PDB entry 7CNO | X-ray diffraction, 2.50 A resolution | chains C and E of the 6 polymer chains in the assembly

== Chain C ==
Molecule: Tubulin alpha-1B chain
Source organism: Sus scrofa
Reference sequence: Q2XVP4 (TBA1B_PIG); numbering as in UniProt (aligned over 1-451)
Amino-acid sequence (451 residues; numbered 1 to 451; the number before each row is that of its first residue):
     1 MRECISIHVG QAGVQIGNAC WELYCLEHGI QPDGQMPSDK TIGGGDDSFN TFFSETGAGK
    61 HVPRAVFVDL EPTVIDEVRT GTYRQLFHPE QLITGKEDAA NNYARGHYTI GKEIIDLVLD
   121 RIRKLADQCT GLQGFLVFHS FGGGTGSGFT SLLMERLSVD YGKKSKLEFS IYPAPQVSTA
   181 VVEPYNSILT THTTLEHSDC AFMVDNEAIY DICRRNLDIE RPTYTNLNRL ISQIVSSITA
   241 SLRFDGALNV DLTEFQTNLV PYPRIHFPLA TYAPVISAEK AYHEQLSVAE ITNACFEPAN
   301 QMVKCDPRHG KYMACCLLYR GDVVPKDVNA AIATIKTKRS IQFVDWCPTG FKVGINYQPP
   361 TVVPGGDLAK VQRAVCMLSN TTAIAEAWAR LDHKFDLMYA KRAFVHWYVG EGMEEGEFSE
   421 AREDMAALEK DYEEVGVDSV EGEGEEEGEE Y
Disordered / not traced: 441-451
Curated features (UniProtKB/Swiss-Prot):
  - motif: Met1 to Cys4 (MREC motif)
  - active site: Glu254
  - binding site (GTP): Gly10, Gln11, Ala12, Gln15, Glu71, Ala99, Ser140, Gly143, Gly144, Thr145, Gly146, Thr179, Glu183, Asn206, Tyr224, Asn228, Leu252
  - binding site (Mg(2+)): Glu71
  - site: Tyr451 (Involved in polymerization)
  - modified residue: Lys40 (N6,N6,N6-trimethyllysine), Ser48 (Phosphoserine), Ser232 (Phosphoserine), Tyr282 (3'-nitrotyrosine), Arg339 (Omega-N-methylarginine), Ser439 (Phosphoserine), Glu443 (5-glutamyl polyglutamate), Glu445 (5-glutamyl polyglutamate), Tyr451 (3'-nitrotyrosine)
  - cross-link (Glycyl lysine isopeptide (Lys-Gly)): Lys326 (interchain with G-Cter in ubiquitin), Lys370 (interchain with G-Cter in ubiquitin)
Metal / ion sites: Ca2+: Asp39, Thr41, Gly44, Glu55
Residues lining bound ligands:
  - GTP (guanosine-5'-triphosphate): Gly10, Gln11, Ala12, Gln15, Ile16, Asp69, Asp98, Ala99, Ala100, Asn101, Ser140, Gly142, Gly143, Gly144, Thr145, Gly146, Ile171, Pro173, Val177, Ser178, Thr179, Glu183, Asn206, Tyr224, Leu227, Asn228, Ile231
  - Phomopsin A (HOS): Leu248, Pro325, Val328, Asn329, Phe351, Val353, Ile355

== Chain E ==
Molecule: Stathmin-4
Source organism: Mus musculus
Reference sequence: P63042 (STMN4_MOUSE); residues 5-145 here correspond to UniProt positions 49-189 (UniProt number = residue number + 44)
Amino-acid sequence (143 residues; numbered 3 to 145; the number before each row is that of its first residue):
     3 MADMEVIELN KCTSGQSFEV ILKPPSFDGV PEFNASLPRR RDPSLEEIQK KLEAAEERRK
    63 YQEAELLKHL AEKREHEREV IQKAIEENNN FIKMAKEKLA QKMESNKENR EAHLAAMLER
   123 LQEKDKHAEE VRKNKELKEE ASR
Disordered / not traced: 3-5, 29-43, 143-145
Differences from the reference sequence: initiating methionine (3); expression tag (4)

== Chain C / chain E interface ==
Contacting residue pairs - 29 pairs, chain C then chain E:
  His107(C) with Met105(E)
  Tyr108(C) with Lys104(E); Met105(E), hydrophobic; Asn108(E)
  Thr109(C) with Arg112(E)
  Lys112(C) with Met105(E)
  Glu155(C) with Leu101(E)
  Arg156(C) with Leu101(E)
  Ser158(C) with Phe93(E); Ile94(E)
  Val159(C) with Ile94(E); Lys98(E)
  Gly162(C) with Asn90(E); Ile94(E)
  Lys163(C) with Asn90(E), hydrogen bond (backbone-side chain); Phe93(E)
  Glu196(C) with Phe93(E)
  His197(C) with Phe93(E); Ala97(E)
  Val409(C) with His115(E), hydrogen bond (backbone-side chain)
  Gly410(C) with His115(E)
  Glu411(C) with Asn108(E), hydrogen bond (backbone-side chain); Arg112(E), salt bridge
  Gly412(C) with Asn108(E), hydrogen bond (backbone-side chain); Asn111(E), hydrogen bond (backbone-side chain); Arg112(E)
  Met413(C) with Asn108(E)
  Glu414(C) with Asn111(E), hydrogen bond
  Glu417(C) with Lys104(E), salt bridge
Also at the interface, not in a pair above, chain C (20 interface residues in all): Leu152
Also at the interface, not in a pair above, chain E (13 interface residues in all): Ser107

== In short ==
Chain C and chain E form an interface of 20 and 13 residues respectively, with 6 hydrogen bonds and 2 salt
bridges. Polar pairs include Glu411(C)-Arg112(E), Glu417(C)-Lys104(E) and Lys163(C)-Asn90(E). Chain C binds
Phomopsin A and GTP.
Chain C is Tubulin alpha-1B chain (Sus scrofa) and chain E is Stathmin-4 (Mus musculus); the structure,
Phomopsin A in complex with tubulin, was determined by X-ray diffraction (same publication as 7CNM and 7CNN).
